8PSQ - chains A and S of the 5 polymer chains in the assembly; structure by electron microscopy, 2.65 A resolution.

[Chain A]
Name: Polymerase acidic protein (PA-like)
Source organism: Tilapia lake virus
UniProtKB: A0A142I7Z3 (A0A142I7Z3_9VIRU); numbering as in UniProt (aligned over 1-419)
Chain sequence (419 residues; each row starts with the number of its first residue):
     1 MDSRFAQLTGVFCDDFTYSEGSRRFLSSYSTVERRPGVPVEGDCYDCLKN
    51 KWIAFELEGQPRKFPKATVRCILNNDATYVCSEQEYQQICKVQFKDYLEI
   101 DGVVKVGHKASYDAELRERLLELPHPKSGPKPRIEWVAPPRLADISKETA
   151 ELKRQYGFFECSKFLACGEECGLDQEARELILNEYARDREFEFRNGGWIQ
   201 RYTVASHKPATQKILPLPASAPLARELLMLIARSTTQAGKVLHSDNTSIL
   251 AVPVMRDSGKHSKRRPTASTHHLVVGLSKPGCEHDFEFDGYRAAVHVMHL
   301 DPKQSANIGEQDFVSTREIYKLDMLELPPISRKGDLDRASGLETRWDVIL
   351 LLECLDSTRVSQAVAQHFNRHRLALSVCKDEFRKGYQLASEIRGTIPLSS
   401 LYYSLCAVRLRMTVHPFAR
Disordered / not traced: 1-102, 418-419
Ion coordination: Zn2+: Cys161, Cys282, His284, His296

[Chain S]
Molecule: 5' cRNA end - cRNA loop
Sequence (40 nucleotides; each row starts with the number of its first residue; numbers below 1 keep their minus sign (C-24 is residue -24)):
   -24 CCAAAUUUUACUCACAAGUCAGGACGUGAGAAAGAUUUGC
Disordered / not traced: -24 to 0

[Chain A / chain S interface]
Contacting residue pairs (5):
  Thr267(A) - G9(S)  base contact
  Ala268(A) - A10(S)  base contact
  Ser269(A) - A10(S)  base contact
  Lys303(A) - U12(S)  base contact
  Lys303(A) - U13(S)  hydrogen bond to the base

[Overview]
The chain A/chain S interface involves 4 residues from each chain, with 1 hydrogen bond. Its one
hydrogen-bonded contact is Lys303(A)-U13(S). The Zn2+ site is built by Cys161(A), Cys282(A), His284(A) and
His296(A).
Here chain A is Polymerase acidic protein (PA-like) (Tilapia lake virus) and chain S is 5' cRNA end - cRNA
loop. Entry 8PSQ (Tilapia Lake Virus polymerase in cRNA pre-initiation state mode A (core only)) was
determined by electron microscopy (same publication as 8PSN, 8PSO, 8PSS, 8PSU, 8PSX, 8PSZ and 6 further
entries).
